6J6G - chains A and E of the 41 polymer chains in the assembly; structure by electron microscopy, 3.20 A resolution.

== Chain A ==
Molecule: Pre-mRNA-splicing factor 8
Source organism: Saccharomyces cerevisiae (strain ATCC 204508 / S288c)
Reference sequence: P33334 (PRP8_YEAST); numbering as in UniProt (aligned over 1-2413)
Chain sequence (2413 residues; numbered 1 to 2413; the number before each row is that of its first residue):
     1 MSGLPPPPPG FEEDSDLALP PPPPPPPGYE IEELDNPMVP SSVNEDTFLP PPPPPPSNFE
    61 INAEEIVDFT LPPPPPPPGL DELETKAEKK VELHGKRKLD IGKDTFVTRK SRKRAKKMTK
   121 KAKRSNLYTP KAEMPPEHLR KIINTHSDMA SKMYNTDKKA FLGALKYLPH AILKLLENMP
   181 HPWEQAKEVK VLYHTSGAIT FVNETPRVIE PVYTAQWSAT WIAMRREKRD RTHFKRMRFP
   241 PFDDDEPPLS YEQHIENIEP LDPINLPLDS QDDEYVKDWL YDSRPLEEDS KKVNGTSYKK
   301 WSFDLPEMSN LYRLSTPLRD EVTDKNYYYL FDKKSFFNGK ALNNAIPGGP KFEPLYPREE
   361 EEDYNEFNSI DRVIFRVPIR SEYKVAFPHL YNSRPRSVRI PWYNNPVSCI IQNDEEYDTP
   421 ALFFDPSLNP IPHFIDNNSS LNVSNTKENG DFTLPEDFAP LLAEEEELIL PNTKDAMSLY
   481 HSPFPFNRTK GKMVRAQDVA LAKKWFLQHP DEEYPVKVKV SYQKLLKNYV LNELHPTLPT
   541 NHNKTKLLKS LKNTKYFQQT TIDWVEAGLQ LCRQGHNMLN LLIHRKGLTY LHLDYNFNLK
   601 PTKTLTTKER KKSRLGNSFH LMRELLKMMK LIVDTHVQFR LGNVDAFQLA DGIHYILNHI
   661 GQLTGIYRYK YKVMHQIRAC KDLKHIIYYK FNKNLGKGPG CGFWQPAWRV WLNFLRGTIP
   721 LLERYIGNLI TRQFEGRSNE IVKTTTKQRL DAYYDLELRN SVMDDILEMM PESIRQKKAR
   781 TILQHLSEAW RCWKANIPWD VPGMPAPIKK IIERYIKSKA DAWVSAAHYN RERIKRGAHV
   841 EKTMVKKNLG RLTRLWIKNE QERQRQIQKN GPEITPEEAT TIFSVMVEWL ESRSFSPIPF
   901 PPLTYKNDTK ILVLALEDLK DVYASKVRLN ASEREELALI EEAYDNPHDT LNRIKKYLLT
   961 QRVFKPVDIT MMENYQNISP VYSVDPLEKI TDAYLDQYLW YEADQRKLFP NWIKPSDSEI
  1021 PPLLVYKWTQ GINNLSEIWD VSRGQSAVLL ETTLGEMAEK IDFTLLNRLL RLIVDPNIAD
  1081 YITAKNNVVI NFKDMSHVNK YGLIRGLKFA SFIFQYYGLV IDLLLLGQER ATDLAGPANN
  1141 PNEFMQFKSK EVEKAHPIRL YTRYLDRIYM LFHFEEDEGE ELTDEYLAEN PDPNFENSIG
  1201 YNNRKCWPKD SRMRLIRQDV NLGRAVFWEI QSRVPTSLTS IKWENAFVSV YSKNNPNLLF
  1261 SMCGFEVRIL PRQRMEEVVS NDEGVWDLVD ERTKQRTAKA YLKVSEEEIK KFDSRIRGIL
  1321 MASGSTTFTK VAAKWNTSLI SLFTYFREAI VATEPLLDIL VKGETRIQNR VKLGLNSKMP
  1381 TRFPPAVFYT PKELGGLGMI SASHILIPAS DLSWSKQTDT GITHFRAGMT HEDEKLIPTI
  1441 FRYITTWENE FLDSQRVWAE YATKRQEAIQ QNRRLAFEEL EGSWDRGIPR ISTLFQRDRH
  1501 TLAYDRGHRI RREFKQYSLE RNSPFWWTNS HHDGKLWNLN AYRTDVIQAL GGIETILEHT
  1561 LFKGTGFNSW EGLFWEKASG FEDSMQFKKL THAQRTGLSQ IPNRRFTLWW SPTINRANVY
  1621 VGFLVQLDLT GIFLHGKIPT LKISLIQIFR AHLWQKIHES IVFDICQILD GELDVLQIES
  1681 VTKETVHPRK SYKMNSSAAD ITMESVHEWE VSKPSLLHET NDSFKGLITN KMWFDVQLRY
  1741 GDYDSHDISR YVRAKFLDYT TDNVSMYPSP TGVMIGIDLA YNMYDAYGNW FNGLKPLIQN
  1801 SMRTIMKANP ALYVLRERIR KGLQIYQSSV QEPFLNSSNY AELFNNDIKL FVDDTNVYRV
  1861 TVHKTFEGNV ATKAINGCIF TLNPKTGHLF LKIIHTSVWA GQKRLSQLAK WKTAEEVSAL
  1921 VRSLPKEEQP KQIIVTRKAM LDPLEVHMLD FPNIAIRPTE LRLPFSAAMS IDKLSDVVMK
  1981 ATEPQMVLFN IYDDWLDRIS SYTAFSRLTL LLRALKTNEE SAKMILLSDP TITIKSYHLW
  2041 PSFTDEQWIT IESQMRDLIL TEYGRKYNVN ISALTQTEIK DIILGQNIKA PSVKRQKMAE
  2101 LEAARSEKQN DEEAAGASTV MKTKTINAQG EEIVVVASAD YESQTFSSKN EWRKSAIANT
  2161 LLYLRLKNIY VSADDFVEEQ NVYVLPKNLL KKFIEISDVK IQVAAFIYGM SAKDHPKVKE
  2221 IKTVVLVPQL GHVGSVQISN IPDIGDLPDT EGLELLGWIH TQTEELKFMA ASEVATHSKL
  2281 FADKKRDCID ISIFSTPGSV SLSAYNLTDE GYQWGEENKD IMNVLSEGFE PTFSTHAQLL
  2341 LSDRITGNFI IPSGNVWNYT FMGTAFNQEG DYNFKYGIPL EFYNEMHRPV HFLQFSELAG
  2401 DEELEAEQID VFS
Disordered / not traced: 1-126, 435-449, 1578-1598, 1830-1839, 2086-2413
Swiss-Prot annotation at these positions:
  - region: Met1585 to Leu1598 (Important for branch point selection)
  - mutagenesis: His1658 (H1658S: No effect on viability), Glu1684 (E1684Q: No effect on viability), His1687 (H1687S: No effect on viability), Asp1700 (D1700N: No effect on viability), Asp1735 (D1735N: No effect on viability), Asp1853 (D1853A: Alters protein folding. Severely impaired growth. Strongly reduced growth at 35 degrees Celsius; when associated with A-1854; D1853N: Reduced growth at 30 degrees Celsius ...), Asp1854 (D1854A: Reduced growth at 30 degrees Celsius. Strongly reduced growth at 16 degrees Celsius. Strongly reduced growth at 35 degrees Celsius; when associated with A-1853 ...), Thr1855 (T1855A: Reduced growth at 30 degrees Celsius. Strongly reduced growth at 16 degrees Celsius), Thr1936 (T1936A: Reduced growth at 30 degrees Celsius. Strongly reduced growth at 16 degrees Celsius), Arg1937 (R1937K: Severely impaired growth. Reduced growth at 30 degrees Celsius. Strongly reduced growth at 16 degrees Celsius)
Small-molecule neighbours: inositol hexakisphosphate (IHP): Lys228, Arg236, Lys517, His659, Lys684, His685, Tyr688, Tyr689, Asn692, Lys697, Gly698

== Chain E ==
Molecule: U6 snRNA
Source organism: Saccharomyces cerevisiae S288c
Sequence (112 nucleotides; numbered 1 to 112; the number before each row is that of its first residue):
     1 GUUCGCGAAG UAACCCUUCG UGGACAUUUG GUCAAUUUGA AACAAUACAG AGAUGAUCAG
    61 CAGUUCCCCU GCAUAAGGAU GAACCGUUUU ACAAAGAGAU UUAUUUCGUU UU
Disordered / not traced: 104-112
Bound ions: Mg2+ site 1: C61, G77; Mg2+ site 2: G78, U80; Mg2+ site 3 near U80 (its only coordinating residue here); Mg2+ site 4 near G81 (its only coordinating residue here)
Reported in the primary citation:
  - Mg2+ coordination: G78, U80

== Chain A / chain E interface ==
Pairs across the interface - 54 pairs, chain A then chain E:
  Ser151(A) with A35(E), sugar contact; U36(E), hydrogen bond to the phosphate
  Lys152(A) with U36(E), hydrogen bond to the phosphate
  Met153(A) with A35(E), phosphate contact
  Thr156(A) with C33(E), hydrogen bond to the base
  Lys555(A) with G30(E), salt bridge to the phosphate; G31(E), salt bridge to the phosphate
  Lys586(A) with U70(E), salt bridge to the phosphate; G71(E), salt bridge to the phosphate
  Tyr590(A) with C43(E), sugar contact
  Thr606(A) with A44(E), hydrogen bond to the phosphate
  Glu609(A) with C43(E), hydrogen bond to the sugar; A44(E), sugar contact
  Lys611(A) with U70(E), hydrogen bond to the sugar; G78(E), phosphate contact
  Lys612(A) with C69(E), hydrogen bond to the phosphate; U70(E), salt bridge to the phosphate
  Arg614(A) with U70(E), hydrogen bond to the sugar; G71(E), sugar contact
  Leu615(A) with G71(E), phosphate contact
  Gly616(A) with G71(E), sugar contact; C72(E), phosphate contact
  Asn617(A) with C72(E), hydrogen bond to the phosphate
  Ser618(A) with C72(E), hydrogen bond to the phosphate
  Tyr725(A) with C72(E), stacking on the base
  Asn728(A) with C72(E), hydrogen bond to the sugar
  Leu729(A) with C72(E), phosphate contact
  Arg732(A) with G71(E), salt bridge to the phosphate; C72(E), phosphate contact; A73(E), salt bridge to the phosphate
  Arg737(A) with C69(E), salt bridge to the phosphate; U70(E), salt bridge to the phosphate; G71(E), hydrogen bond to the base
  Ile741(A) with U74(E), phosphate contact
  Val742(A) with U74(E), sugar contact
  Lys743(A) with A75(E), salt bridge to the phosphate; A76(E), base contact
  Thr744(A) with U74(E), hydrogen bond to the phosphate; A75(E), hydrogen bond to the phosphate
  Thr746(A) with A75(E), phosphate contact; A76(E), hydrogen bond to the phosphate
  Gln748(A) with C61(E), hydrogen bond to the phosphate; A62(E), phosphate contact; A76(E), phosphate contact; G77(E), hydrogen bond to the phosphate
  Arg749(A) with C61(E), sugar contact; A62(E), salt bridge to the phosphate; A75(E), salt bridge to the phosphate; A76(E), salt bridge to the phosphate
  Ala752(A) with C61(E), sugar contact; A62(E), sugar contact
  Tyr753(A) with A62(E), phosphate contact; G63(E), hydrogen bond to the phosphate
  Leu756(A) with G63(E), sugar contact
Interface residues without a listed pair, chain A (36 interface residues in all): Tyr556, Gly587, Lys608, Phe619, Asn739
Interface residues without a listed pair, chain E (24 interface residues in all): A41, A45, C68, A79

== Overview ==
The interface between chain A and chain E involves 36 residues on one side and 24 on the other, with 18
hydrogen bonds, 13 salt bridges and 1 aromatic stacking contact. Polar pairs include Thr156(A)-C33(E),
Arg737(A)-G71(E) and Glu609(A)-C43(E). Chain A binds inositol hexakisphosphate. The paper reports Mg2+
coordination by G78(E) and U80(E).
Here chain A is Pre-mRNA-splicing factor 8 (Saccharomyces cerevisiae (strain ATCC 204508 / S288c)) and chain E
is U6 snRNA (Saccharomyces cerevisiae S288c). Entry 6J6G (Cryo-EM structure of the yeast B*-a2 complex at an
average resolution of 3.2 angstrom) was determined by electron microscopy, deposited together with 6J6H, 6J6N
and 6J6Q.
